2W6J - chains A and D of the 9 polymer chains in the assembly; structure by X-ray diffraction, 3.84 A resolution.

[Chain A]
Protein: ATP synthase subunit alpha heart isoform, mitochondrial
From: Bos taurus
Notes: EC 3.6.3.14
Reference sequence: P19483 (ATPA1_BOVIN); residues -42 to 510 here correspond to UniProt positions 1-553 (UniProt number = residue number + 43)
Amino-acid sequence (553 residues; numbered -42 to 510; the number before each row is that of its first residue; numbers below 1 keep their minus sign (Met-42 is residue -42)):
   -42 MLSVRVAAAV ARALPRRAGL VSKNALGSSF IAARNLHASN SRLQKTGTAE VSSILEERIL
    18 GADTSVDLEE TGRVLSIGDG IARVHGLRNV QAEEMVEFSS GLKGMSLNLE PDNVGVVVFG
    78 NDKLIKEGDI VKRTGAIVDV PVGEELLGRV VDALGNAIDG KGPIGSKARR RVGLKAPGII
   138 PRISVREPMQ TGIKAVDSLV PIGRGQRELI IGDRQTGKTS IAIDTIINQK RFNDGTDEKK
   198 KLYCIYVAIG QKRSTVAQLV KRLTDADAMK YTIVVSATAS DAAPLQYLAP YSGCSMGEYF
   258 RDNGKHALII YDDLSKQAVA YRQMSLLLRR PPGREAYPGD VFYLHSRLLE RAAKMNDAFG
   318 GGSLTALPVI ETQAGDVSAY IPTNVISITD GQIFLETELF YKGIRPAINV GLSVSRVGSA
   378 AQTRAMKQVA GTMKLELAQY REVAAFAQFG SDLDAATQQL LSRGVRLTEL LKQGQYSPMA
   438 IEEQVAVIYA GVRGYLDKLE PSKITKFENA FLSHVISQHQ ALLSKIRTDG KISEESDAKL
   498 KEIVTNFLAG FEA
Not modelled in the structure: -42 to 23
UniProt features mapped onto this chain:
  - binding site (ATP): Gln172, Gly174, Lys175, Thr176, Ser177, Gln430, Gln432
  - binding site (Mg(2+)): Thr176, Asp269
  - site: Ser370 (Required for activity)
  - modified residue: Gln1 (Pyrrolidone carboxylic acid), Ser10 (Phosphoserine), Ser22 (Phosphoserine), Ser33 (Phosphoserine), Ser63 (Phosphoserine), Lys80 (N6-acetyllysine), Lys83 (N6-acetyllysine), Lys89 (N6-acetyllysine), Thr91 (Phosphothreonine), Lys118 (N6-acetyllysine), Ser123 (Phosphoserine), Lys124 (N6-acetyllysine), Ser141 (Phosphoserine), Arg161 (Omega-N-methylarginine), Lys187 (N6-acetyllysine), Lys196 (N6-acetyllysine), Lys197 (N6-acetyllysine), Lys218 (N6-acetyllysine), Lys262 (N6-acetyllysine), Lys384 (N6-acetyllysine) and 6 more in UniProt
  - glycosylation: Ser33 (O-linked (GlcNAc) serine)

[Chain D]
Protein: ATP synthase subunit beta, mitochondrial
From: Bos taurus
Notes: EC 3.6.3.14
Reference sequence: P00829 (ATPB_BOVIN); residues -49 to 478 here correspond to UniProt positions 1-528 (UniProt number = residue number + 50)
Amino-acid sequence (528 residues; each row starts with the number of its first residue; numbers below 1 keep their minus sign (Met-49 is residue -49)):
   -49 MLGLVGRVVA ASASGALRGL SPSAPLPQAQ LLLRAAPAAL QPARDYAAQA SPSPKAGATT
    11 GRIVAVIGAV VDVQFDEGLP PILNALEVQG RETRLVLEVA QHLGESTVRT IAMDGTEGLV
    71 RGQKVLDSGA PIRIPVGPET LGRIMNVIGE PIDERGPIKT KQFAAIHAEA PEFVEMSVEQ
   131 EILVTGIKVV DLLAPYAKGG KIGLFGGAGV GKTVLIMELI NNVAKAHGGY SVFAGVGERT
   191 REGNDLYHEM IESGVINLKD ATSKVALVYG QMNEPPGARA RVALTGLTVA EYFRDQEGQD
   251 VLLFIDNIFR FTQAGSEVSA LLGRIPSAVG YQPTLATDMG TMQERITTTK KGSITSVQAI
   311 YVPADDLTDP APATTFAHLD ATTVLSRAIA ELGIYPAVDP LDSTSRIMDP NIVGSEHYDV
   371 ARGVQKILQD YKSLQDIIAI LGMDELSEED KLTVSRARKI QRFLSQPFQV AEVFTGHLGK
   431 LVPLKETIKG FQQILAGEYD HLPEQAFYMV GPIEEAVAKA DKLAEEHS
Not modelled in the structure: -49 to 8, 476-478
UniProt features mapped onto this chain:
  - binding site (ADP): Gly159, Val160, Gly161, Lys162, Thr163, Val164
  - binding site (ATP): Gly159, Gly161, Lys162, Thr163, Val164, Arg189
  - binding site (phosphate): Gly159, Val160, Gly161, Lys162, Thr163
  - binding site (Mg(2+)): Thr163, Glu188
  - modified residue: Lys74 (N6-acetyllysine), Lys111 (N6-acetyllysine), Lys148 (N6-acetyllysine), Lys209 (N6-acetyllysine), Lys214 (N6-acetyllysine), Thr262 (Phosphothreonine), Ser365 (Phosphoserine), Lys376 (N6-acetyllysine), Ser383 (Phosphoserine), Lys430 (N6-acetyllysine), Lys435 (N6-acetyllysine), Lys472 (N6-acetyllysine)
  - glycosylation: Ser56 (O-linked (GlcNAc) serine)

[Chain A / chain D interface]
Pairs across the interface - 83 pairs, chain A then chain D:
  Leu32(A) with Gly54(D)
  Ser33(A) with His52(D); Leu53(D)
  Ile34(A) with Ile32(D); Gln51(D); His52(D), hydrogen bond (backbone-backbone)
  Asp36(A) with Gln51(D), hydrogen bond; Arg274(D), salt bridge
  Asp79(A) with Ile32(D)
  Lys80(A) with Pro31(D); Ile32(D)
  Lys83(A) with His52(D)
  Glu84(A) with Leu29(D); His52(D), hydrogen bond (backbone-side chain); Gly54(D); Glu55(D), hydrogen bond (side chain-backbone); Ser56(D), hydrogen bond (side chain-backbone)
  Val107(A) with Phe123(D), hydrophobic
  Ile115(A) with Phe123(D); Val124(D)
  Asp116(A) with Val124(D)
  Gly117(A) with Val124(D)
  Arg171(A) with Leu317(D); Phe326(D); Asp352(D), salt bridge
  Gln172(A) with Thr354(D)
  Lys209(A) with Glu294(D); Ala327(D); His328(D); Leu329(D); Asp330(D), salt bridge; Arg356(D)
  Arg210(A) with Ala120(D); Pro121(D), hydrogen bond (side chain-backbone); Glu122(D), salt bridge; Phe123(D); Met126(D); Glu294(D), hydrogen bond (backbone-side chain)
  Ser211(A) with Met126(D)
  Thr212(A) with Arg356(D), hydrogen bond
  Val213(A) with Phe123(D), hydrophobic
  Ala214(A) with Phe123(D); Met126(D), hydrophobic; Val128(D)
  Gln215(A) with Val128(D), hydrogen bond (side chain-backbone); Gln130(D)
  Thr235(A) with Glu294(D)
  Ala236(A) with Gly290(D); Glu294(D); His328(D)
  Ser237(A) with Gly290(D); Glu294(D)
  Lys273(A) with Ala327(D)
  Val276(A) with Ala286(D), hydrophobic
  Arg279(A) with Ser277(D)
  Gln280(A) with Pro283(D); Thr284(D); Thr287(D), hydrogen bond
  Leu283(A) with Ile275(D); Ser277(D); Pro283(D), hydrophobic
  Leu284(A) with Arg274(D); Thr284(D)
  Arg286(A) with Gly273(D), hydrogen bond (side chain-backbone); Ile275(D)
  Ala293(A) with Ser277(D); Ala278(D)
  Gln330(A) with Thr318(D)
  Glu355(A) with Gln379(D), hydrogen bond
  Phe357(A) with Arg372(D)
  Tyr358(A) with Leu351(D); Thr354(D); Gln375(D); Lys376(D)
  Lys359(A) with Lys376(D); Asp380(D); Ser383(D)
  Arg362(A) with Tyr368(D); Arg372(D)
  Gln405(A) with Asp400(D), hydrogen bond
  Phe406(A) with Ile387(D), hydrophobic; Glu395(D); Leu396(D), hydrophobic
Interface residues without a listed pair, chain A (54 interface residues in all): Gly35, Asn78, Ile82, Gln208, Val217, Lys218, Arg219, Asp238, Ala240, Gln243, Glu292, Ala331, Thr354, Tyr433
Interface residues without a listed pair, chain D (63 interface residues in all): Leu33, Thr57, Glu119, Glu129, Lys151, Pro276, Thr291, Ala323, Ser353, Asp359, Lys382, Leu384, Ser397

[In short]
54 residues of chain A and 63 residues of chain D are in contact, with 13 hydrogen bonds and 4 salt bridges.
Polar pairs include Asp36(A)-Arg274(D), Arg171(A)-Asp352(D) and Lys209(A)-Asp330(D).
Chain A is ATP synthase subunit alpha heart isoform, mitochondrial and chain D is ATP synthase subunit beta,
mitochondrial, both from Bos taurus; the structure, Low resolution structures of bovine mitochondrial
F1-ATPase during controlled dehydration: Hydration State 5, was determined by X-ray diffraction together with
2W6E, 2W6F, 2W6G, 2W6H and 2W6I from the same study.
